Entry 9I6B (electron microscopy, 2.70 A resolution); this record covers chains E and A of the 10 polymer chains in the assembly.

Chain E:
Molecule: Mitochondrial import receptor subunit tom5
Organism: Thermochaetoides thermophila DSM 1495
Sequence (50 residues; numbered 1 to 50; the number before each row is that of its first residue):
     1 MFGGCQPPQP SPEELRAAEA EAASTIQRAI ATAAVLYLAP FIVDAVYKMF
Not modelled in the structure: 1-7

Chain A:
Molecule: Mitochondrial import receptor subunit (Tom40)-like protein
Organism: Thermochaetoides thermophila DSM 1495
UniProt: G0S7S2 (G0S7S2_CHATD); numbering as in UniProt; present here: 1-256, 267-347
Sequence (347 residues; row label = number of the first residue in the row; note: 9 numbers in that range are skipped by the numbering (no residue carries them; nothing is unmodelled there); a row labelled like 256A-256I holds insertion residues (256A, then the next letters in order)):
     1 MASSTNSPLA FLRSNPVFAS LSDLYDAFQE RRQKLGLSNP GLVENIAKEV QRDVLTTNLM
    61 FSGLRADLTK AFSLNPLFQV SHQFAMGERL SPYTFAALYG TSKMFAQGNI DDQGNLSTTF
   121 NYRWTPSFTT KTRFQITPGA TGQDMAQFEH EYSGADFTAT IKALNPSFLE GGLTGIFVGQ
   181 YLQSITPKLS LGLEAVWQRA GLTQGPDTAI SYVGRYKTEN WIASAQLQAQ GALNASYWQR
   241 LGEKVQAGVD MTLSVN
256A-256I PGAAMMGGP
   265 T
   267 KEGITTFGAK YDFRMSTFRA QIDTKGKLSC VLEKRVAAPV MMTFAADVDH FTQQAKVGVG
   327 ISIEAGGEEL QDQQPAPNIP F
Not modelled in the structure: 1-20, 256A-256I
Small-molecule neighbours:
  - DU0 (2-[2-[(1S,2S,4S,5'R,6R,7S,8R,9S,12S,13R,16S)-5',7,9,13-tetramethylspiro[5-oxapentacyclo[10.8.0.02,9.04,8.013,18]icos-18-ene-6,2'-oxane]-16-yl]oxyethyl]propane-1,3-diol), molecule 1: Leu68, Ala303, Ala304, Pro305, Val306, Ile329
  - DU0, molecule 2: Leu189, Leu191, Val213, Gly214, Arg215, Tyr216, Trp221, Ala223, Ser224, Ala225
  - DU0, molecule 3: Trp221, Ala223, Ser224, Ala225, Ala235, Ser236, Tyr237
  - 1,2-diacyl-sn-glycero-3-phosphocholine (PC1), molecule 1: His82, Tyr93, Phe95, Ile110, Asp111, Asp112, Gln113, Gly114, Pro138
  - 1,2-diacyl-sn-glycero-3-phosphocholine (PC1), molecule 2: His82, Phe84, Tyr93, Asp112, Gln113
  - 1,2-diacyl-sn-glycero-3-phosphocholine (PC1), molecule 3: Phe134, Gln135, Ile136, Thr141, Gly142, Gln143, Asp144, Met145, Ala146, Phe148, Asn165, Pro166, Ser167, Phe168, Leu173
  - 1,2-diacyl-sn-glycero-3-phosphocholine (PC1), molecule 4: Phe273, Gly274, Ala275, Tyr277, Phe284, Ala286, Gln287, Ile288, Leu294
  - 1,2-diacyl-sn-glycero-3-phosphocholine (PC1), molecule 5: Gly292, His316, Phe317
  - diundecyl phosphatidyl choline (PLC): Leu64, Arg65, Ala66, Phe84, Met86, Leu298, Lys300, Val302, Met308, Phe310, Val325, Ile327

Chain E / chain A interface:
Pairs across the interface (40; chain E residue first):
  Gln9(E) - Thr203(A)
  Pro10(E) - Thr203(A)
  Leu15(E) - Gln204(A)
  Leu15(E) - Gly205(A)
  Ala18(E) - Gly205(A)
  Ala18(E) - Pro206(A)
  Glu19(E) - Arg199(A)  salt bridge
  Glu19(E) - Pro206(A)
  Ala22(E) - Trp197(A)
  Ala22(E) - Pro206(A)  hydrophobic
  Ala22(E) - Thr208(A)
  Thr25(E) - Thr208(A)  hydrogen bond
  Thr25(E) - Ile210(A)
  Ile26(E) - Val196(A)
  Ile26(E) - Thr208(A)
  Arg28(E) - Ile210(A)
  Arg28(E) - Tyr212(A)
  Ala29(E) - Leu193(A)
  Ala29(E) - Ala195(A)  hydrophobic
  Ala29(E) - Ile210(A)  hydrophobic
  Thr32(E) - Leu193(A)
  Ala33(E) - Tyr181(A)
  Leu36(E) - Tyr181(A)  hydrophobic
  Leu36(E) - Gln183(A)
  Leu36(E) - Ile185(A)
  Tyr37(E) - Phe28(A)
  Tyr37(E) - Arg32(A)  hydrogen bond (backbone-side chain)
  Tyr37(E) - Tyr181(A)
  Tyr37(E) - Gln183(A)
  Ala39(E) - Ile185(A)  hydrophobic
  Pro40(E) - Arg32(A)
  Pro40(E) - Leu35(A)  hydrophobic
  Pro40(E) - Leu37(A)  hydrophobic
  Pro40(E) - Ser184(A)
  Pro40(E) - Ile185(A)
  Phe41(E) - Phe28(A)  hydrophobic
  Phe41(E) - Arg31(A)
  Phe41(E) - Arg32(A)
  Val43(E) - Ile185(A)  hydrophobic
  Asp44(E) - Leu35(A)
Interface residues without a listed pair, chain E (22 interface residues in all): Glu21, Leu38, Tyr47
Interface residues without a listed pair, chain A (27 interface residues in all): Asp156, Phe157, Thr186, Leu191, Gly192, Leu202

Summary:
22 residues of chain E and 27 residues of chain A are in contact; the contacts include 2 hydrogen bonds and 1
salt bridge. Among the polar pairs are Glu19(E)-Arg199(A), Thr25(E)-Thr208(A) and Tyr37(E)-Arg32(A).
Chain E is Mitochondrial import receptor subunit tom5 and chain A is Mitochondrial import receptor subunit
(Tom40)-like protein, both from Thermochaetoides thermophila DSM 1495; the structure, CryoEM structure of the
Chaetomium thermophilum TOM core complex at 2.7 angstrom resolution (pALDH treated), was determined by
electron microscopy together with 9I7P and 9I7T from the same study.
